8H7F - chain A; structure by X-ray diffraction, 2.45 A resolution.

== Chain A ==
Protein: Tyrosine-protein kinase ABL1
From: Homo sapiens
Notes: EC 2.7.10.2
Reference sequence: P00519 (ABL1_HUMAN); numbering as in UniProt (aligned over 229-500)
Amino-acid sequence (277 residues; row label = number of the first residue in the row):
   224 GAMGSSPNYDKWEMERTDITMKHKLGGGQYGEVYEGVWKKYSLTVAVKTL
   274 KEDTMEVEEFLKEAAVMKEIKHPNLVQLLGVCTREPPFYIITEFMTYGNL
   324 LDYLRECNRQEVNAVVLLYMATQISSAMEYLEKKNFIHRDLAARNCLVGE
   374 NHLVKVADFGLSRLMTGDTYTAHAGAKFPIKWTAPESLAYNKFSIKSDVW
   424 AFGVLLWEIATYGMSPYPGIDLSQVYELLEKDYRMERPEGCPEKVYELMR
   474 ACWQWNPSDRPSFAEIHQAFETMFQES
Not modelled in the structure: 224-231, 274-275
Construct notes: expression tag (224-228)
Modified positions: Tyr393 (O-phosphotyrosine; PTR)
UniProt features mapped onto this chain:
  - motif: Asp381 to Trp405 (Kinase activation loop)
  - active site: Asp363 (Proton acceptor)
  - binding site (ATP): Leu248 to Val256, Lys271, Glu316 to Asn322
  - modified residue: Ser229 (Phosphoserine), Tyr253 (Phosphotyrosine), Tyr257 (Phosphotyrosine), Tyr393 (Phosphotyrosine), Tyr413 (Phosphotyrosine), Ser446 (Phosphoserine)
  - natural variant: Ala337 (A337T: In CHDSKM)
Covalently attached groups: abl1-B-EBA (QEW) linked to Lys271
Small-molecule neighbours: abl1-B-EBA (QEW; 1-[6-(6-methoxyisoquinolin-7-yl)-1,3-benzothiazol-2-yl]-3-(2-oxidanylideneethyl)urea): Leu248, Tyr253, Val256, Glu258, Ala269, Glu286, Thr315, Glu316, Phe317, Met318, Thr319, Tyr320, Gly321, Arg367, Asn368, Leu370, Ala380, Phe382

== Overview ==
Abl1-B-EBA is covalently linked to Lys271. UniProt lists active-site residue Asp363 and 17 ATP-binding
residues.
Chain A is Tyrosine-protein kinase ABL1 (Homo sapiens); the structure, The crystal structure of human abl1
kinase domain in complex with abl1-B-EBA, was determined by X-ray diffraction (same publication as 8H7H and
8H7B).
